PDB entry 8I4H | electron microscopy, 3.81 A resolution | chains A and B

== Chain A ==
Molecule: Spike glycoprotein
From: Severe acute respiratory syndrome coronavirus 2
UniProt: P0DTC2 (SPIKE_SARS2); aligned to UniProt positions 1-1208 over residues 1-1208
Sequence (1285 residues; each row starts with the number of its first residue; note: 9 numbers in that range are skipped by the numbering (no residue carries them; nothing is unmodelled there); a row labelled like 177A-177F holds insertion residues (177A, then the next letters in order)):
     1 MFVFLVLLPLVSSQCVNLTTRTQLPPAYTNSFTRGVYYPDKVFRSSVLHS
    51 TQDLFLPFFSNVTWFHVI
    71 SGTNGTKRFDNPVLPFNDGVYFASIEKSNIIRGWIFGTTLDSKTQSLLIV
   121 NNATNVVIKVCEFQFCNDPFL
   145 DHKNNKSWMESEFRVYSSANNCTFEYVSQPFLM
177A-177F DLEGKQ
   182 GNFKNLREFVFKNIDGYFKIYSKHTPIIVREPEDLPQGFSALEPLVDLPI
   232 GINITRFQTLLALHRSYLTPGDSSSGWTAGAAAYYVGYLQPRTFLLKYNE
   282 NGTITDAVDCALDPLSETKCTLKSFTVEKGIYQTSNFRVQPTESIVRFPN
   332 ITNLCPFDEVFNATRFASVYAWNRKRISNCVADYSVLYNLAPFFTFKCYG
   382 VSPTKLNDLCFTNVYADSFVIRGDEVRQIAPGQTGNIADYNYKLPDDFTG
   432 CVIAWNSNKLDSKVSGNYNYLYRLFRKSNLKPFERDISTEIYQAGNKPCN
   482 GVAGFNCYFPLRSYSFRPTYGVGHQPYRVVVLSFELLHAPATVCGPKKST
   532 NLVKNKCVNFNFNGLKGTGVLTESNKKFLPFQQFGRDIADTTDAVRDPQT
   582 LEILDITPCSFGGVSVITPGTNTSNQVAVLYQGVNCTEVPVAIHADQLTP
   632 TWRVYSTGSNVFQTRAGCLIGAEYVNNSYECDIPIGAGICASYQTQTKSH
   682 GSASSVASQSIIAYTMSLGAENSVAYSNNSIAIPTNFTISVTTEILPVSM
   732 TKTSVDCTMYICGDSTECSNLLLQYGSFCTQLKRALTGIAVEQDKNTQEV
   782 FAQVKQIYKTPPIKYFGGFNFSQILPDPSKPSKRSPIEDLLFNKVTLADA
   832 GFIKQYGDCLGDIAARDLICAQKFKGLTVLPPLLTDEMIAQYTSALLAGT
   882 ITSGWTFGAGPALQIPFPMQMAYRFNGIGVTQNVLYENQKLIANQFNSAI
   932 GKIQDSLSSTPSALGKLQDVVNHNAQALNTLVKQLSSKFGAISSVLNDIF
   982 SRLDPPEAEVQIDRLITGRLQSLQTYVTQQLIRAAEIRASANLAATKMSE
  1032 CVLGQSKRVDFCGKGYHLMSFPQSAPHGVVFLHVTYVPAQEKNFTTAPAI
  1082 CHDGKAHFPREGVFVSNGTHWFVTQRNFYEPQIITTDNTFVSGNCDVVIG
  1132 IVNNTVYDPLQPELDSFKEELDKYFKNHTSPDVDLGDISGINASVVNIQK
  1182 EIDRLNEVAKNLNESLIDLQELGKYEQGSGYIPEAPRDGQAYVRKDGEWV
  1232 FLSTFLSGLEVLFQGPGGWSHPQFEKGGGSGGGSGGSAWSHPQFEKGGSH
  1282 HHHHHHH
Disordered / not traced: 1-25, 71-77, 145-155, 177A-177F, 245-261, 621-640, 677-688, 700-1288
Construct notes: variant Val67 (Ala in P0DTC2), Ile95 (Thr in P0DTC2), Asp145 (Gly142 in P0DTC2), Ile209 (Asn211 in P0DTC2), Val210 (Leu212 in P0DTC2), Pro213 (Val in P0DTC2), Glu214 (Arg in P0DTC2), Asp339 (Gly in P0DTC2), Leu371 (Ser in P0DTC2), Pro373 (Ser in P0DTC2), Phe375 (Ser in P0DTC2), Asn417 (Lys in P0DTC2), Lys440 (Asn in P0DTC2), Ser446 (Gly in P0DTC2), Asn477 (Ser in P0DTC2), Lys478 (Thr in P0DTC2), Ala484 (Glu in P0DTC2), Arg493 (Gln in P0DTC2), Ser496 (Gly in P0DTC2), Arg498 (Gln in P0DTC2), Tyr501 (Asn in P0DTC2), His505 (Tyr in P0DTC2), Lys547 (Thr in P0DTC2), Gly614 (Asp in P0DTC2), Tyr655 (His in P0DTC2), Lys679 (Asn in P0DTC2), His681 (Pro in P0DTC2), Lys764 (Asn in P0DTC2), Tyr796 (Asp in P0DTC2), Lys856 (Asn in P0DTC2), His954 (Gln in P0DTC2), Lys969 (Asn in P0DTC2), Phe981 (Leu in P0DTC2); insertion (211-212); engineered mutation Gly682 (Arg in P0DTC2), Ser683 (Arg in P0DTC2), Ser685 (Arg in P0DTC2), Pro817 (Phe in P0DTC2), Pro892 (Ala in P0DTC2), Pro899 (Ala in P0DTC2), Pro942 (Ala in P0DTC2), Pro986 (Lys in P0DTC2), Pro987 (Val in P0DTC2); expression tag (1209-1288)
Curated features (UniProtKB/Swiss-Prot):
  - region: Asn280 to Cys301 (Putative superantigen), Arg403 to Asp405 (Integrin-binding motif), Asn448 to Phe456 (Immunodominant HLA epitope recognized by the CD8+), Ser816 to Tyr837 (Fusion peptide 1), Lys835 to Phe855 (Fusion peptide 2), Asp1163 to Glu1202 (Heptad repeat 2)
  - site: Arg815, Ser816 (Cleavage)
  - glycosylation: Asn17 (N-linked (GlcNAc...) (complex) asparagine), Asn61 (N-linked (GlcNAc...) (hybrid) asparagine), Asn74 (N-linked (GlcNAc...) (complex) asparagine), Asn122 (N-linked (GlcNAc...) (hybrid) asparagine), Asn149 (N-linked (GlcNAc...) (complex) asparagine), Asn165 (N-linked (GlcNAc...) (complex) asparagine), Asn234 (N-linked (GlcNAc...) (high mannose) asparagine), Asn282 (N-linked (GlcNAc...) (complex) asparagine), Thr323 (O-linked (GalNAc) threonine), Ser325 (O-linked (HexNAc...) serine), Asn331 (N-linked (GlcNAc...) (complex) asparagine), Asn343 (N-linked (GlcNAc...) (complex) asparagine), Asn603 (N-linked (GlcNAc...) (hybrid) asparagine), Asn616 (N-linked (GlcNAc...) (complex) asparagine), Asn657 (N-linked (GlcNAc...) (complex) asparagine), Thr676 (O-linked (GlcNAc...) threonine), Thr678 (O-linked (GlcNAc...) threonine), Asn709 (N-linked (GlcNAc...) (high mannose) asparagine), Asn717 (N-linked (GlcNAc...) (hybrid) asparagine), Asn801 (N-linked (GlcNAc...) (hybrid) asparagine) and 6 more in UniProt
Disulfides: Cys131-Cys166, Cys291-Cys301, Cys336-Cys361, Cys379-Cys432, Cys391-Cys525, Cys480-Cys488, Cys538-Cys590, Cys617-Cys649, Cys662-Cys671

== Chain B ==
Molecule: Bn03
From: Homo sapiens
Sequence (258 residues; each row starts with the number of its first residue):
     1 EVQLVESGGGLVQPGGSLRLSCAASDSSFYDYEMSWVRQVPGKTPEWIGS
    51 MYPSGRTYINPSLKSLVTISRDNSENMLYLQMNSLRAEDTAMYYCVSNWA
   101 SGSTGDYWGQGTLVTVSSGGGGSGGGGSGGGGSGGGGSEVQLVESGGGLV
   151 QPGGSLRLSCAASDFYFDYYEMSWVRQAPGQGLEWVSTISGLGGATYYAD
   201 SVKGRFTISRDNSKNTLYLQMNSLRAEDTALYYCATRSPFGDYAFSYWGQ
   251 GTLVTVSS
Disordered / not traced: 117-138, 258
Disulfides: Cys22-Cys95, Cys160-Cys234

== Chain A / chain B interface ==
Contacting residue pairs (85):
  Thr345(A) - Ser103(B)  hydrogen bond
  Arg346(A) - Trp99(B)  hydrogen bond (side chain-backbone)
  Arg346(A) - Ala100(B)
  Arg346(A) - Gly102(B)
  Arg346(A) - Trp108(B)
  Ala348(A) - Ala100(B)
  Tyr351(A) - Glu33(B)  hydrogen bond
  Asn354(A) - Ala100(B)
  Asn354(A) - Ser101(B)
  Asn354(A) - Thr104(B)  hydrogen bond
  Arg355(A) - Leu192(B)
  Arg357(A) - Ala195(B)
  Arg357(A) - Tyr197(B)  hydrogen bond
  Asn394(A) - Tyr197(B)  hydrogen bond
  Tyr396(A) - Ser190(B)  hydrogen bond
  Tyr396(A) - Gly193(B)
  Pro426(A) - Tyr169(B)  hydrophobic
  Asp427(A) - Tyr169(B)
  Asp428(A) - Tyr169(B)
  Asp428(A) - Ser238(B)  hydrogen bond
  Asp428(A) - Phe240(B)
  Thr430(A) - Phe240(B)
  Thr430(A) - Gly241(B)
  Lys444(A) - Lys43(B)
  Lys444(A) - Thr44(B)  hydrogen bond
  Lys444(A) - Pro45(B)
  Lys444(A) - Glu46(B)  salt bridge
  Ser446(A) - Glu46(B)
  Gly447(A) - Glu46(B)
  Tyr449(A) - Trp47(B)
  Tyr449(A) - Asn60(B)
  Tyr449(A) - Pro61(B)
  Tyr449(A) - Ser62(B)
  Asn450(A) - Pro45(B)
  Asn450(A) - Glu46(B)
  Asn450(A) - Trp47(B)
  Asn450(A) - Trp99(B)
  Leu452(A) - Tyr52(B)
  Leu452(A) - Tyr58(B)  hydrophobic
  Lys462(A) - Tyr166(B)
  Lys462(A) - Phe167(B)
  Lys462(A) - Tyr169(B)
  Phe464(A) - Leu192(B)  hydrophobic
  Glu465(A) - Asp168(B)
  Thr470(A) - Tyr52(B)
  Thr470(A) - Ser54(B)  hydrogen bond
  Ile472(A) - Arg56(B)
  Phe490(A) - Tyr52(B)  hydrophobic
  Phe490(A) - Arg56(B)
  Leu492(A) - Tyr52(B)  hydrophobic
  Leu492(A) - Tyr58(B)
  Ser494(A) - Tyr58(B)  hydrogen bond (backbone-side chain)
  Ser514(A) - Leu192(B)
  Ser514(A) - Phe240(B)
  Phe515(A) - Phe240(B)
  Glu516(A) - Pro239(B)
  Glu516(A) - Phe240(B)
  Leu517(A) - Arg237(B)
  Leu517(A) - Pro239(B)  hydrogen bond (backbone-backbone)
  Leu517(A) - Tyr243(B)  hydrophobic
  Leu518(A) - Glu171(B)
  Leu518(A) - Thr188(B)
  Leu518(A) - Pro239(B)  hydrophobic
  Leu518(A) - Tyr243(B)
  His519(A) - Glu171(B)  salt bridge
  His519(A) - Trp185(B)
  His519(A) - Arg237(B)
  His519(A) - Tyr243(B)
  His519(A) - Phe245(B)
  Ala520(A) - Trp185(B)  hydrophobic
  Phe559(A) - Glu184(B)
  Leu560(A) - Leu183(B)
  Leu560(A) - Glu184(B)  hydrogen bond (backbone-side chain)
  Pro561(A) - Leu183(B)
  Phe562(A) - Leu183(B)  hydrogen bond (backbone-backbone)
  Phe562(A) - Trp185(B)  hydrophobic
  Phe562(A) - Tyr243(B)  hydrophobic
  Gln563(A) - Leu183(B)
  Gln564(A) - Gln177(B)
  Gln564(A) - Leu183(B)
  Gln564(A) - Phe245(B)
  Gln564(A) - Trp248(B)
  Phe565(A) - Gln177(B)
  Phe565(A) - Leu183(B)  hydrophobic
  Arg577(A) - Asp200(B)  salt bridge
Other interface residues (no listed pair), chain A (52 interface residues in all): Ser349, Ala352, Lys356, Phe429, Leu441, Asn448, Tyr451, Pro463, Arg493, Pro521
Other interface residues (no listed pair), chain B (47 interface residues in all): Asp106, Gly194, Glu227

== In short ==
Chain A and chain B form an interface of 52 and 47 residues respectively, with 14 hydrogen bonds and 3 salt
bridges. Among the polar pairs are Lys444(A)-Glu46(B), His519(A)-Glu171(B) and Arg577(A)-Asp200(B).
Chain A is Spike glycoprotein (Severe acute respiratory syndrome coronavirus 2) and chain B is Bn03 (Homo
sapiens); the structure, Omicron spike variant BA.1 with Bn03, was determined by electron microscopy (same
publication as 8I4E, 8I4F and 8I4G).
